7PEZ - chains m and I of the 11 polymer chains in the assembly; structure by electron microscopy, 7.90 A resolution (low resolution: residue-level contacts below are approximate; hydrogen-bond / salt-bridge calls are withheld).

Chain m:
Molecule: Histone H2A type 1-B/E
Organism: Homo sapiens
Reference sequence: P04908 (H2A1B_HUMAN); residues 0-129 here correspond to UniProt positions 1-130 (UniProt number = residue number + 1)
Chain sequence (147 residues; each row starts with the number of its first residue; numbers below 1 keep their minus sign (His-17 is residue -17)):
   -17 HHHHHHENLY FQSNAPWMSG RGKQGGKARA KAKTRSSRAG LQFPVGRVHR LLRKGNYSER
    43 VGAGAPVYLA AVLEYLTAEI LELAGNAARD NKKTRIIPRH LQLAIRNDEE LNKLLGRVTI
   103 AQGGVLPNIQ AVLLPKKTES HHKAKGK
Unresolved in the structure: -17 to 9, 119-129
Construct notes: expression tag (-17 to -1)
UniProt features mapped onto this chain:
  - modified residue: Ser1 (N-acetylserine), Arg3 (Citrulline), Lys5 (N6-(2-hydroxyisobutyryl)lysine), Lys9 (N6-(2-hydroxyisobutyryl)lysine), Lys13 (N6-(beta-hydroxybutyryl)lysine), Lys36 (N6-(2-hydroxyisobutyryl)lysine), Lys74 (N6-(2-hydroxyisobutyryl)lysine), Lys75 (N6-(2-hydroxyisobutyryl)lysine), Lys95 (N6-(2-hydroxyisobutyryl)lysine), Gln104 (N5-methylglutamine), Lys118 (N6-(2-hydroxyisobutyryl)lysine), Lys119 (N6-crotonyllysine), Thr120 (Phosphothreonine), Lys125 (N6-crotonyllysine)
  - cross-link (Glycyl lysine isopeptide (Lys-Gly)): Lys13 (interchain with G-Cter in ubiquitin), Lys15 (interchain with G-Cter in ubiquitin), Lys119 (interchain with G-Cter in ubiquitin)

Chain I:
Molecule: 182-nt DNA strand
Organism: synthetic construct
Sequence (182 nucleotides; numbered 519 to 700; the number before each row is that of its first residue):
   519 TGCCGGACCC GAGCATCCGG ATCCCCTGGA GAATCCCGGT GCCGAGGCCG CTCAATTGGT
   579 CGTAGACAGC TCTAGCACCG CTTAAACGCA CGTACGCGCT GTCCCCCGCG TTTTAACCGC
   639 CAAGGGGATT ACTCCCTAGT CTCCAGGCAC GTGTCACATA TATACATCCT GTTCCAGTGC
   699 CG

Chain m / chain I interface:
Contacting residue pairs (18):
  Arg11(m) with DT575(I); DG576(I)
  Ala12(m) with DT575(I); DG576(I)
  Lys13(m) with DT575(I)
  Ala14(m) with DT574(I); DT575(I)
  Lys15(m) with DT574(I); DT575(I)
  Thr16(m) with DT574(I)
  Arg17(m) with DT574(I)
  Arg20(m) with DT575(I)
  Gly28(m) with DA573(I); DT574(I)
  Arg29(m) with DA573(I)
  Arg32(m) with DA572(I); DA573(I)
  Arg77(m) with DA563(I)
Interface residues without a listed pair, chain m (16 interface residues in all): Ala10, Ser18, Arg35, Arg42
Interface residues without a listed pair, chain I (8 interface residues in all): DG580, DA582

Overview:
The interface between chain m and chain I involves 16 residues on one side and 8 on the other.
Chain m is Histone H2A type 1-B/E (Homo sapiens) and chain I is a 182-nt DNA strand (synthetic construct); the
structure, Nucleosome 4 of the 4x177 nucleosome array containing H1, was determined by electron microscopy
(same publication as 7PET, 7PEU, 7PEV, 7PEW, 7PEX, 7PEY and 16 further entries).
